6OFG - chains P and E of the 18 polymer chains in the assembly; structure by electron microscopy, 2.90 A resolution.

# Chain P (and E)
Protein: Protein PrgI
From: Salmonella typhimurium (strain SL1344)
Notes: chain E of this document is another copy of the same molecule, construct and numbering; everything in this record applies to it too
UniProt: A0A0H3NF82 (A0A0H3NF82_SALTS); residue numbers follow UniProt; this construct covers 1-80
Sequence (83 residues; each row starts with the number of its first residue; numbers below 1 keep their minus sign (Gly-2 is residue -2)):
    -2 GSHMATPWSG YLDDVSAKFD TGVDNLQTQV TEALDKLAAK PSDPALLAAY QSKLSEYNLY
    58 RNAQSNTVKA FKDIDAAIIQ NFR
Not modelled in the structure: -2 to 2
Construct notes: expression tag (-2 to 0); engineered mutation Ala67 (Val in A0A0H3NF82)
What the authors report for this chain:
  - mutagenesis - D10A, D11A, V20A, S49A, E53A, N55A, R58A, N63A, N78A: unchanged binding to SipD
  - mutagenesis - L31A, L56A: abolished binding to SipD
  - mutagenesis - Q77M, R80E: decreased signaling in response to SipB
  - mutagenesis - K66E, D70K: decreased localization to needle filaments
  - mutagenesis - K66E, D70K: abolished growth in response to invasion of cultured epithelial cells
  - mutagenesis - V65A: abolished stability
  - mutagenesis - R80K: increased signaling

# How chain P and chain E interact
Pairs across the interface (24; chain P residue first):
  Ala36(P) - Trp5(E)  hydrogen bond (backbone-side chain)
  Lys37(P) - Trp5(E)
  Lys37(P) - Ser6(E)
  Lys37(P) - Gly7(E)
  Lys37(P) - Tyr8(E)
  Lys37(P) - Asp11(E)  salt bridge
  Pro38(P) - Trp5(E)
  Ser39(P) - Tyr8(E)
  Ser39(P) - Leu9(E)
  Ser39(P) - Asp72(E)
  Asp40(P) - Tyr8(E)
  Asp40(P) - Asp72(E)
  Pro41(P) - Tyr8(E)
  Pro41(P) - Phe68(E)  hydrophobic
  Pro41(P) - Asp72(E)
  Leu44(P) - Asp72(E)
  Leu44(P) - Ile75(E)
  Leu44(P) - Ile76(E)  hydrophobic
  Leu44(P) - Phe79(E)
  Ala45(P) - Ile75(E)
  Tyr47(P) - Phe79(E)  hydrophobic
  Gln48(P) - Ile75(E)
  Gln48(P) - Asn78(E)
  Gln48(P) - Phe79(E)
Also at the interface, not in a pair above, chain P (11 interface residues in all): Leu34
Also at the interface, not in a pair above, chain E (13 interface residues in all): Ile71

# Summary
Chain P and chain E form an interface of 11 and 13 residues respectively, with 1 hydrogen bond and 1 salt
bridge. Polar contacts include Lys37(P)-Asp11(E) and Ala36(P)-Trp5(E). The paper reports that L31A and L56A of
chain P abolish binding to SipD; Q77M and R80E of chain P reduce signaling in response to SipB; 17
substitutions were tested in all.
Chain P and chain E are both Protein PrgI (Salmonella typhimurium (strain SL1344)); the structure, In vitro
polymerized PrgI V67A filaments, was determined by electron microscopy, deposited together with 6OFE, 6OFF and
6OFH.
